PDB entry 9RCO | X-ray diffraction, 1.70 A resolution | chains A and B

== Chain A (and B) ==
Molecule: Glycyl radical protein
Organism: Raoultella planticola
Notes: chain B of this document is another copy of the same molecule, construct and numbering; everything in this record applies to it too
Reference sequence: A0AAN5KVK2 (A0AAN5KVK2_RAOPL); the construct has insertions or renumbered stretches relative to UniProt, so the offset changes along the chain: 2-588 = UniProt 2-588; 594-793 = UniProt 648-847
Amino-acid sequence (816 residues; row label = number of the first residue in the row; numbers below 1 keep their minus sign (Met-22 is residue -22)):
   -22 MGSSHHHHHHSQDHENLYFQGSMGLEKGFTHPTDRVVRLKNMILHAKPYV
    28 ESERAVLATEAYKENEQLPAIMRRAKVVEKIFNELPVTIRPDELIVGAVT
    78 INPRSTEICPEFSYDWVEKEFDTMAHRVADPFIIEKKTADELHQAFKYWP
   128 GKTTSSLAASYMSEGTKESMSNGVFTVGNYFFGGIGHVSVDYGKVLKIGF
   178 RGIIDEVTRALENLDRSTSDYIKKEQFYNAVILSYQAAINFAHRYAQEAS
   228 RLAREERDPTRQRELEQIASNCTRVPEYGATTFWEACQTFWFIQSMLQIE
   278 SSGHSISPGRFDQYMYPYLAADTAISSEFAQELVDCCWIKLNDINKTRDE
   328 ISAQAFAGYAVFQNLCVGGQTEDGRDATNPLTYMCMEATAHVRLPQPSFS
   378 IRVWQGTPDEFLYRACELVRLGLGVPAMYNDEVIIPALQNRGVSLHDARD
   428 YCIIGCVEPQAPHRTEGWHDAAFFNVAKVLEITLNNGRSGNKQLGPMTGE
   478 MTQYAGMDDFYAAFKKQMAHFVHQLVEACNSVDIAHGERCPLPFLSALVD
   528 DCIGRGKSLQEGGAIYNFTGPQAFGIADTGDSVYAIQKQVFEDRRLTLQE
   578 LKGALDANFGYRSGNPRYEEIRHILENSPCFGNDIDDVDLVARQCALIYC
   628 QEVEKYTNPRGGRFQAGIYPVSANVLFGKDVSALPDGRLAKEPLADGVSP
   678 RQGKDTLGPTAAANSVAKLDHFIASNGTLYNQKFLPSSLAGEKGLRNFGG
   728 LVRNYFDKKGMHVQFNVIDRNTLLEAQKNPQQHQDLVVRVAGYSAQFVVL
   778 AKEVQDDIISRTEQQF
Unresolved in the structure: -22 to 0
Differences from the reference sequence: initiating methionine (-22); expression tag (-21 to 1); conflict Ile162 (Val in A0AAN5KVK2); linker (589-593)

== How chain A and chain B interact ==
Pairs across the interface - 54 pairs, chain A then chain B:
  Glu43(A) - Pro127(B)
  Glu43(A) - Gly128(B)
  Glu43(A) - Lys129(B)  salt bridge
  Glu43(A) - Arg516(B)  hydrogen bond (backbone-side chain)
  Gln44(A) - Gly128(B)  hydrogen bond (backbone-backbone)
  Gln44(A) - Ser133(B)
  Gln44(A) - Leu134(B)
  Gln44(A) - Ser137(B)  hydrogen bond (backbone-side chain)
  Leu45(A) - Leu134(B)
  Leu45(A) - Ser137(B)
  Pro46(A) - Leu134(B)
  Pro46(A) - Ser137(B)
  Pro46(A) - Tyr138(B)  hydrophobic
  Arg50(A) - Arg516(B)
  Gly128(A) - Glu43(B)
  Gly128(A) - Gln44(B)  hydrogen bond (backbone-backbone)
  Lys129(A) - Glu43(B)  salt bridge
  Ser133(A) - Gln44(B)
  Leu134(A) - Gln44(B)
  Leu134(A) - Leu45(B)
  Leu134(A) - Pro46(B)
  Ser137(A) - Gln44(B)  hydrogen bond (side chain-backbone)
  Ser137(A) - Leu45(B)
  Ser137(A) - Pro46(B)
  Ser137(A) - Gln203(B)  hydrogen bond (backbone-side chain)
  Tyr138(A) - Pro46(B)  hydrophobic
  Tyr138(A) - Ile199(B)  hydrophobic
  Tyr138(A) - Lys200(B)  hydrogen bond
  Tyr138(A) - Gln203(B)
  Arg193(A) - His500(B)  hydrogen bond (backbone-side chain)
  Ser194(A) - Tyr633(B)
  Ser196(A) - Asn507(B)
  Ser196(A) - Asn635(B)
  Ser196(A) - Pro636(B)
  Tyr198(A) - His500(B)
  Tyr198(A) - Glu504(B)  hydrogen bond
  Ile199(A) - Tyr138(B)  hydrophobic
  Ile199(A) - Asn507(B)
  Ile199(A) - Ile511(B)  hydrophobic
  Lys200(A) - Tyr138(B)  hydrogen bond
  Lys200(A) - Glu515(B)  salt bridge
  Gln203(A) - Ser137(B)  hydrogen bond (side chain-backbone)
  Gln203(A) - Tyr138(B)
  His500(A) - Arg193(B)  hydrogen bond (side chain-backbone)
  His500(A) - Tyr198(B)
  Glu504(A) - Tyr198(B)  hydrogen bond
  Asn507(A) - Ser196(B)
  Asn507(A) - Ile199(B)
  Ile511(A) - Ile199(B)  hydrophobic
  Glu515(A) - Lys200(B)  salt bridge
  Arg516(A) - Glu43(B)  hydrogen bond (side chain-backbone)
  Arg516(A) - Arg50(B)
  Asn635(A) - Ser196(B)
  Pro636(A) - Ser196(B)
Other interface residues (no listed pair), chain A (31 interface residues in all): Pro127, Thr195, Ser508, Tyr633, Thr634
Other interface residues (no listed pair), chain B (31 interface residues in all): Ser194, Thr195, Ser508, Thr634

== Summary ==
Chain A and chain B each contribute 31 residues to their interface; the contacts include 14 hydrogen bonds and
4 salt bridges. Among the polar pairs are Glu43(A)-Lys129(B), Lys200(A)-Glu515(B) and Glu43(A)-Arg516(B).
Both chains are Glycyl radical protein (Raoultella planticola). Entry 9RCO (1,2-propanediol dehydratase with
0.1 % glycerol additive) was determined by X-ray diffraction, deposited together with 9RCP, 9RCQ and 9RCR.
